Entry 9MQ6 (electron microscopy, 3.30 A resolution); this record covers chains B and C of the 3 polymer chains in the assembly.

Chain B:
Protein: Transitional endoplasmic reticulum ATPase
Source organism: Homo sapiens
Notes: EC 3.6.4.6
Reference sequence: P55072 (TERA_HUMAN); numbering as in UniProt (aligned over 1-806)
Amino-acid sequence (806 residues; each row starts with the number of its first residue):
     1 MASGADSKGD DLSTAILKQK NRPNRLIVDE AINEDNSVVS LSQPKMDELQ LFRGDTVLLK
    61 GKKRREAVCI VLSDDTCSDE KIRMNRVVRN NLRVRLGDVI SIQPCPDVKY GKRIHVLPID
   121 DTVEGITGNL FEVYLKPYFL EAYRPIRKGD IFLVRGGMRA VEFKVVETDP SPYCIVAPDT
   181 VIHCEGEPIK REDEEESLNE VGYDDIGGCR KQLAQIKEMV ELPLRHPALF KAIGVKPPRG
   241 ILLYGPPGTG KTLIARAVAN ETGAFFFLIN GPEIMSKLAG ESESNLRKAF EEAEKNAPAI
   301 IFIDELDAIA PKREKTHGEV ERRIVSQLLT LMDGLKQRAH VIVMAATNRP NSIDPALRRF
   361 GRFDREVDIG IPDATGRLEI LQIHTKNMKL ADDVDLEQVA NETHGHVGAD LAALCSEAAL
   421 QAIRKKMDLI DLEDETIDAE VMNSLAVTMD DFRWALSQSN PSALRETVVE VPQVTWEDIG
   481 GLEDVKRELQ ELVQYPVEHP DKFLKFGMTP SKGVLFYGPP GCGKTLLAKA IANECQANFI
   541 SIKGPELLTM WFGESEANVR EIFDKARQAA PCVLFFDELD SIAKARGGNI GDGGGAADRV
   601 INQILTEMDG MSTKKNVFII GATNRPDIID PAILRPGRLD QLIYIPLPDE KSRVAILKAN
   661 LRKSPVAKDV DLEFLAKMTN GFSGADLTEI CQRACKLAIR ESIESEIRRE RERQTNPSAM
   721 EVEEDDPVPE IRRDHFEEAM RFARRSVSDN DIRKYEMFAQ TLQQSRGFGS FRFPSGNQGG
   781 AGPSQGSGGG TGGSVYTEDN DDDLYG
Disordered / not traced: 1-192, 716-725, 770-806
Residues lining bound ligands:
  - ADP (adenosine-5'-diphosphate): Asp478, Ile479, Gly480, Leu482, Pro520, Gly521, Cys522, Gly523, Lys524, Thr525, Leu526, Ile656, Asn660, Gly684, Ala685, Thr688
  - AMP-PNP (ANP; phosphoaminophosphonic acid-adenylate ester): Asp205, Ile206, Gly207, Gly208, Cys209, Pro247, Gly248, Thr249, Gly250, Lys251, Thr252, Leu253, Asp304, Glu305, Asn348, Ile380, His384, Gly408, Ala409
Curated features (UniProtKB/Swiss-Prot):
  - region: Thr797 to Gly806 (Interaction with UBXN6)
  - motif: Asp802 to Gly806 (PIM motif)
  - binding site (ATP): Pro247 to Leu253, Asn348, His384, Gly521 to Leu526
  - modified residue: Ala2 (N-acetylalanine), Ser3 (Phosphoserine), Ser7 (Phosphoserine), Ser13 (Phosphoserine), Ser37 (Phosphoserine), Lys315 (N6,N6,N6-trimethyllysine), Thr436 (Phosphothreonine), Ser462 (Phosphoserine), Lys502 (N6-acetyllysine), Lys505 (N6-acetyllysine), Lys668 (N6-acetyllysine), Ser702 (Phosphoserine), Lys754 (N6-acetyllysine), Ser770 (Phosphoserine), Ser775 (Phosphoserine), Ser787 (Phosphoserine), Tyr805 (Phosphotyrosine)
  - cross-link (Glycyl lysine isopeptide (Lys-Gly)): Lys8 (interchain with G-Cter in SUMO2), Lys18 (interchain with G-Cter in SUMO2)
  - natural variant: Arg95 (R95G: In IBMPFD1), Gly97 (G97E: In CMT2Y), Ile126 (I126F: In IBMPFD1; uncertain significance), Arg155 (R155C: In IBMPFD1; R155H: In FTDALS6 and IBMPFD1; R155L: In IBMPFD1; R155P: In IBMPFD1; R155S: In IBMPFD1), Arg159 (R159G: In FTDALS6; R159H: In IBMPFD1), Ala160 (A160T: In IBMPFD1; uncertain significance), Glu185 (E185K: In CMT2Y), Arg191 (R191Q: In FTDALS6 and IBMPFD1), Leu198 (L198W: In IBMPFD1), Ala232 (A232E: In IBMPFD1), Ile254 (I254F: In IBMPFD1; uncertain significance), Ile369 (I369T: In IBMPFD1; uncertain significance), 2 further natural variant entries in UniProt
  - mutagenesis: Phe52 to Asp55 (Abolishes interaction with NPLOC4; when associated with A-110), Arg53 (R53A: Minor effect on affinity for ATP and ADP), Arg86 (R86A: Strongly increased affinity for ATP. Strongly reduced affinity for ADP), Tyr110 (Y110A: Abolishes interaction with NPLOC4; when associated with 52-A--A-55), Arg113 to His115 (Severely reduced binding to DERL1), Phe131 (F131R: Severely reduced binding to DERL1), Leu140 (L140D: Severely reduced binding to DERL1), Asp179 (D179R: No effect on binding to DERL1), His183 (H183W: Severely reduced binding to DERL1), Lys251 (K251Q: Impairs ERAD degradation of HMGCR and does not inhibit interaction with RHBDD1; when associated with Q-524), Glu305 (E305Q: Defect in ubiquitin-dependent protein degradation by the proteasome; when associated with Q-578), Lys312 (K312A: Does not affect methylation by VCPKMT), 8 further mutagenesis entries in UniProt

Chain C:
Protein: Deubiquitinating protein VCPIP1
Source organism: Homo sapiens
Notes: EC 3.4.19.12
Reference sequence: Q96JH7 (VCIP1_HUMAN); residue numbers follow UniProt; this construct covers 1-1222
Amino-acid sequence (1222 residues; row label = number of the first residue in the row):
     1 MSQPPPPPPP LPPPPPPPEA PQTPSSLASA AASGGLLKRR DRRILSGSCP DPKCQARLFF
    61 PASGSVSIEC TECGQRHEQQ QLLGVEEVTD PDVVLHNLLR NALLGVTGAP KKNTELVKVM
   121 GLSNYHCKLL SPILARYGMD KQTGRAKLLR DMNQGELFDC ALLGDRAFLI EPEHVNTVGY
   181 GKDRSGSLLY LHDTLEDIKR ANKSQECLIP VHVDGDGHCL VHAVSRALVG RELFWHALRE
   241 NLKQHFQQHL ARYQALFHDF IDAAEWEDII NECDPLFVPP EGVPLGLRNI HIFGLANVLH
   301 RPIILLDSLS GMRSSGDYSA TFLPGLIPAE KCTGKDGHLN KPICIAWSSS GRNHYIPLVG
   361 IKGAALPKLP MNLLPKAWGV PQDLIKKYIK LEEDGGCVIG GDRSLQDKYL LRLVAAMEEV
   421 FMDKHGIHPS LVADVHQYFY RRTGVIGVQP EEVTAAAKKA VMDNRLHKCL LCGALSELHV
   481 PPEWLAPGGK LYNLAKSTHG QLRTDKNYSF PLNNLVCSYD SVKDVLVPDY GMSNLTACNW
   541 CHGTSVRKVR GDGSIVYLDG DRTNSRSTGG KCGCGFKHFW DGKEYDNLPE AFPITLEWGG
   601 RVVRETVYWF QYESDSSLNS NVYDVAMKLV TKHFPGEFGS EILVQKVVHT ILHQTAKKNP
   661 DDYTPVNIDG AHAQRVGDVQ GQESESQLPT KIILTGQKTK TLHKEELNMS KTERTIQQNI
   721 TEQASVMQKR KTEKLKQEQK GQPRTVSPST IRDGPSSAPA TPTKAPYSPT TSKEKKIRIT
   781 TNDGRQSMVT LKSSTTFFEL QESIAREFNI PPYLQCIRYG FPPKELMPPQ AGMEKEPVPL
   841 QHGDRITIEI LKSKAEGGQS AAAHSAHTVK QEDIAVTGKL SSKELQEQAE KEMYSLCLLA
   901 TLMGEDVWSY AKGLPHMFQQ GGVFYSIMKK TMGMADGKHC TFPHLPGKTF VYNASEDRLE
   961 LCVDAAGHFP IGPDVEDLVK EAVSQVRAEA TTRSRESSPS HGLLKLGSGG VVKKKSEQLH
  1021 NVTAFQGKGH SLGTASGNPH LDPRARETSV VRKHNTGTDF SNSSTKTEPS VFTASSSNSE
  1081 LIRIAPGVVT MRDGRQLDPD LVEAQRKKLQ EMVSSIQASM DRHLRDQSTE QSPSDLPQRK
  1141 TEVVSSSAKS GSLQTGLPES FPLTGGTENL NTETTDGCVA DALGAAFATR SKAQRGNSVE
  1201 ELEEMDSQDA EMTNTTEPMD HS
Disordered / not traced: 1-555, 668-1222
Curated features (UniProtKB/Swiss-Prot):
  - active site: Asp216, Cys219 (Nucleophile), His354
  - modified residue: Lys408 (N6-acetyllysine), Ser747 (Phosphoserine), Ser757 (Phosphoserine), Thr763 (Phosphothreonine), Ser768 (Phosphoserine), Ser994 (Phosphoserine), Ser998 (Phosphoserine), Ser1077 (Phosphoserine), Ser1198 (Phosphoserine), Ser1207 (Phosphoserine)
  - mutagenesis: Cys219 (C219A: Loss of deubiquitinating activity and ability to deubiquitinate SPRTN), Ser1207 (S1207A: Abolished phosphorylation in response to covalent DNA-protein cross-links (DPCs))

Interface between chain B and chain C:
Residue-residue contacts (6; chain B residue first):
  Arg625(B) - Gly639(C)
  Asp627(B) - Phe638(C)
  Asn750(B) - Gly636(C)  hydrogen bond (side chain-backbone)
  Lys754(B) - Gly636(C)
  Lys754(B) - Glu637(C)
  Lys754(B) - Phe638(C)
Interface residues without a listed pair, chain B (9 interface residues in all): Asn589, Pro626, Arg753, Tyr755, Phe758
Interface residues without a listed pair, chain C (7 interface residues in all): Thr631, Pro635, Ser640

Overview:
9 residues of chain B and 7 residues of chain C are in contact; the contacts include 1 hydrogen bond. The
hydrogen-bonded pair is Asn750(B)-Gly636(C). Ligands of chain B: ADP and AMP-PNP.
Here chain B is Transitional endoplasmic reticulum ATPase and chain C is Deubiquitinating protein VCPIP1, both
from Homo sapiens. Entry 9MQ6 (Cryo-EM structure of VCP/p97 and VCPIP1 (VCIP135) in the presence of AMPPNP)
was determined by electron microscopy, deposited together with 9DIL.
